PDB entry 6IFM | X-ray diffraction, 2.80 A resolution | chains D and M of the 10 polymer chains in the assembly

== Chain D ==
Protein: Antitoxin VapB
Organism: Salmonella enterica subsp. enterica serovar Typhimurium str. LT2
UniProt: Q7CPV2 (VAPB_SALTY); residue numbers follow UniProt; this construct covers 1-68
Chain sequence (68 residues; row label = number of the first residue in the row):
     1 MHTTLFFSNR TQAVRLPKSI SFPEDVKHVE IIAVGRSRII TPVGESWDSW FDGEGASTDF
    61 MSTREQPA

== Chain M ==
Molecule: DNA forward
Sequence (27 nucleotides; numbered 1 to 27; the number before each row is that of its first residue):
     1 CCTGTATATC TCTTTGACAT ATACATC

== Interface between chain D and chain M ==
Residue-residue contacts (9; chain D residue first):
  Ser8(D) - DT5(M)  base contact
  Ser8(D) - DA6(M)  base contact
  Asn9(D) - DG4(M)  hydrogen bond to the base
  Asn9(D) - DT5(M)  hydrogen bond to the base
  Asn9(D) - DA6(M)  base contact
  Arg10(D) - DT3(M)  phosphate contact
  Thr11(D) - DG4(M)  base contact
  Thr11(D) - DT5(M)  base contact
  Lys27(D) - DA6(M)  salt bridge to the phosphate

== Summary ==
Chain D and chain M form an interface of 5 and 4 residues respectively, with 2 hydrogen bonds and 1 salt
bridge. Polar contacts include Asn9(D)-DG4(M), Asn9(D)-DT5(M) and Lys27(D)-DA6(M).
Chain D is Antitoxin VapB (Salmonella enterica subsp. enterica serovar Typhimurium str. LT2) and chain M is
DNA forward; the structure, Crystal structure of DNA bound VapBC from Salmonella typhimurium, was determined
by X-ray diffraction, deposited together with 6IFC.
